Entry 7UEB (electron microscopy, 3.08 A resolution); this record covers chains B and D of the 14 polymer chains in the assembly.

# Chain B
Protein: Photosystem P840 reaction center iron-sulfur protein
Organism: Chlorobaculum tepidum TLS
UniProt: Q8KAY1 (Q8KAY1_CHLTE); residue numbers follow UniProt; this construct covers 1-231
Sequence (231 residues; each row starts with the number of its first residue):
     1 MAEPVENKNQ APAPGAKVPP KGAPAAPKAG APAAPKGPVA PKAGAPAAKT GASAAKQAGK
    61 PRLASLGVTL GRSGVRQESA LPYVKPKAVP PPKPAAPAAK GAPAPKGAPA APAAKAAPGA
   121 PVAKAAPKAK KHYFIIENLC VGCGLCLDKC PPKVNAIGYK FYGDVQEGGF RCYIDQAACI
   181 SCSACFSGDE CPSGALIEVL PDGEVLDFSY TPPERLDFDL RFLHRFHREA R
Disordered / not traced: 1-2, 17-129, 230-231
Metal / ion sites: 4Fe-4S cluster Fe site 1: C140, C143, C146, C172, C191; 4Fe-4S cluster Fe site 2: C150, C179, C182, C185
Small-molecule neighbours:
  - bacteriochlorophyll a (BCL): F222, R225, F226, H227, R228
  - 4Fe-4S cluster (SF4), molecule 1: Y133, K149, C150, P151, V154, A156, I157, I174, C179, I180, S181, C182, S183, A184, C185
  - 4Fe-4S cluster (SF4), molecule 2: I135, C140, V141, G142, C143, G144, L145, C146, L147, C172, E190, C191, P192, S193, L196

# Chain D
Protein: P840 reaction center 17 kDa protein
Organism: Chlorobaculum tepidum TLS
UniProt: Q8KEP5 (PSCD_CHLTE); residue numbers follow UniProt; this construct covers 1-143
Sequence (143 residues; row label = number of the first residue in the row):
     1 MQPQLSRPQT ASNQVRKAVS GPWSGNAVHK AEKYFITSAK RDRDGKLQIE LVPASGRRKL
    61 SPTPEMIRRL IDGEIEIYIL TTQPDIAIDM NKEIIDMENR YVIDFDKRGV KWTMREIPVF
   121 YHEGKGLCVE LHNKIYTLDQ FFK
Disordered / not traced: 1-19, 121-143

# Chain B / chain D interface
Contacting residue pairs (50; chain B residue first):
  F134(B) with T82(D); M114(D), hydrophobic
  I135(B) with M114(D); E116(D)
  I136(B) with W112(D), hydrophobic
  E137(B) with T113(D), hydrogen bond (backbone-backbone); R115(D); E116(D)
  N138(B) with W112(D); T113(D), hydrogen bond (side chain-backbone)
  L139(B) with K33(D); W112(D), hydrophobic
  K160(B) with R115(D), hydrogen bond (side chain-backbone); V119(D)
  Y173(B) with R115(D); E116(D); V119(D); F120(D)
  I174(B) with E116(D), hydrogen bond (backbone-side chain)
  D175(B) with F120(D)
  P192(B) with V28(D)
  S193(B) with V28(D)
  I197(B) with L80(D), hydrophobic; M114(D), hydrophobic
  G203(B) with T37(D); K59(D)
  E204(B) with T37(D); V52(D); G56(D); R57(D)
  V205(B) with F35(D), hydrophobic; P53(D); A54(D); L80(D), hydrophobic
  L206(B) with A54(D); S55(D); G56(D)
  D207(B) with N26(D); H29(D), salt bridge; K33(D), salt bridge; F35(D); A54(D), hydrogen bond (backbone-backbone)
  T211(B) with S55(D)
  P212(B) with G25(D), hydrogen bond (backbone-backbone)
  P213(B) with S24(D); G25(D)
  E214(B) with E32(D)
  R215(B) with S24(D)
  D217(B) with S20(D); G21(D)
Also at the interface, not in a pair above, chain B (30 interface residues in all): Y162, Q176, V199, D202, F208, Y210
Also at the interface, not in a pair above, chain D (30 interface residues in all): W23, E74, K111

# Summary
The chain B/chain D interface involves 30 residues from each chain; the contacts include 6 hydrogen bonds and
2 salt bridges. Polar pairs include D207(B)-H29(D), D207(B)-K33(D) and N138(B)-T113(D). Bound to chain B:
bacteriochlorophyll a and 4Fe-4S cluster.
Here chain B is Photosystem P840 reaction center iron-sulfur protein and chain D is P840 reaction center 17
kDa protein, both from Chlorobaculum tepidum TLS. Entry 7UEB (Photosynthetic assembly of Chlorobaculum tepidum
(RC-FMO2)) was determined by electron microscopy together with 7UEA from the same study.
